8SKV - chains a and b of the 8 polymer chains in the assembly; structure by electron microscopy, 3.10 A resolution.

# Chain a (and b)
Molecule: IgA receptor
Source organism: Streptococcus pyogenes serotype M4
Notes: chain b of this document is another copy of the same molecule, construct and numbering; everything in this record applies to it too
UniProt: P13050 (ARP4_STRPY); residues 1-315 here correspond to UniProt positions 42-356 (UniProt number = residue number + 41)
Chain sequence (321 residues; each row starts with the number of its first residue):
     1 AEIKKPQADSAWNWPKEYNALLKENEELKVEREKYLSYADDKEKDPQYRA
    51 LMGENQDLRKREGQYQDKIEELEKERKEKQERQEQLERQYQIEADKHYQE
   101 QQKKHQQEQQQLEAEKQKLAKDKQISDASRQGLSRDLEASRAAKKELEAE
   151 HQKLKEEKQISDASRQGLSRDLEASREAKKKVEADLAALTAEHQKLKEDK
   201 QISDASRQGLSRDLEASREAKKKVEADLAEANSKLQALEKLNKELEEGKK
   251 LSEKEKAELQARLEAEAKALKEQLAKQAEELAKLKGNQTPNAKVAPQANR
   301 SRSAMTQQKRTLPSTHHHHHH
Not modelled in the structure: 1-44, 74-321
Construct notes: expression tag (316-321)
Swiss-Prot annotation at these positions:
  - motif: L312 to T315 (LPXTG sorting signal)
  - modified residue: T315 (Pentaglycyl murein peptidoglycan amidated threonine)
From the paper describing this entry:
  - self-association interface (contacts with another copy of this molecule); pairs are residue here / residue on that copy: E54-N55 (hydrogen bond), Y65-Q66 (hydrogen bond), Y48, L51, I69, L72

# Interface between chain a and chain b
Pairs across the interface - 21 pairs, chain a then chain b:
  Y48(a) - Q47(b)
  Y48(a) - L51(b)
  L51(a) - L51(b)  hydrophobic
  L51(a) - N55(b)
  E54(a) - N55(b)  hydrogen bond
  N55(a) - E54(b)  hydrogen bond
  N55(a) - L58(b)
  L58(a) - N55(b)
  L58(a) - E62(b)
  R59(a) - L58(b)
  R61(a) - E62(b)
  E62(a) - L58(b)
  E62(a) - R61(b)
  Y65(a) - E62(b)
  Y65(a) - Y65(b)  hydrophobic
  Y65(a) - Q66(b)  hydrogen bond
  Y65(a) - I69(b)  hydrophobic
  Q66(a) - Y65(b)  hydrogen bond
  K68(a) - I69(b)
  I69(a) - I69(b)  hydrophobic
  L72(a) - L72(b)  hydrophobic
Other interface residues (no listed pair), chain a (15 interface residues in all): M52, E73
Other interface residues (no listed pair), chain b (13 interface residues in all): Y48, M52

# In short
15 residues of chain a face 13 of chain b across their interface, with 4 hydrogen bonds. Polar contacts
include E54(a)-N55(b) and Y65(a)-Q66(b). From the paper: a self-association interface involving Y48(a), L51(a)
and E54(a) among others.
Both chains are IgA receptor (Streptococcus pyogenes serotype M4). Entry 8SKV (Structure of human SIgA1 in
complex with Streptococcus pyogenes protein M4 (Arp4)) was determined by electron microscopy (same publication
as 8SKU).
